4EW1 - chain A; structure by X-ray diffraction, 1.52 A resolution.

[Chain A]
Molecule: Trifunctional purine biosynthetic protein adenosine-3
Source organism: Homo sapiens
Notes: EC 6.3.4.13, 6.3.3.1, 2.1.2.2
UniProtKB: P22102 (PUR2_HUMAN); residues 3-203 here correspond to UniProt positions 810-1010 (UniProt number = residue number + 807)
Amino-acid sequence (209 residues; row label = number of the first residue in the row):
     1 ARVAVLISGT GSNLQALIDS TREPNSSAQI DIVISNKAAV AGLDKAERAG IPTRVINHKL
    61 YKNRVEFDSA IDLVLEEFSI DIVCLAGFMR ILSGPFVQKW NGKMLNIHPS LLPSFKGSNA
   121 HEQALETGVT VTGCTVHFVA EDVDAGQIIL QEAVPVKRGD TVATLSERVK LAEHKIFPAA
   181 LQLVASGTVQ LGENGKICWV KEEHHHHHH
Disordered / not traced: 206-209
Sequence notes: expression tag (1-2, 204-209)
Swiss-Prot annotation at these positions:
  - active site: His108 (Proton donor)
  - binding site (N(1)-(5-phospho-beta-D-ribosyl)glycinamide): Gly11 to Asn13, Lys170 to Glu173
  - binding site ((6R)-10-formyltetrahydrofolate): Arg64, Met89 to Leu92, Asn106, Ala140 to Asp144
  - site: Asp144 (Raises pKa of active site His)
What the authors report for this chain:
  - conformationally variable residues (order/disorder transition): Glu141 to Gly146
  - catalytic residues: His108, Asp144 (citing earlier work)

[Overview]
From UniProt: active-site residue His108, 7 N(1)-(5-phospho-beta-D-ribosyl)glycinamide-binding residues and 11
(6R)-10-formyltetrahydrofolate-binding residues. The paper reports catalytic residues His108 and Asp144;
conformational variability at Glu141.
Chain A is Trifunctional purine biosynthetic protein adenosine-3 (Homo sapiens); the structure, High
resolution structure of human glycinamide ribonucleotide transformylase in apo form, was determined by X-ray
diffraction (same publication as 4EW2 and 4EW3).
